Entry 5IPL (X-ray diffraction, 3.60 A resolution); this record covers chains A and C of the 9 polymer chains in the assembly.

[Chain A]
Molecule: DNA-directed RNA polymerase subunit alpha
From: Escherichia coli
Notes: EC 2.7.7.6
Reference sequence: P0A7Z4 (RPOA_ECOLI); residues 1-235 here = UniProt positions 1-235
Chain sequence (242 residues; numbered -6 to 235; the number before each row is that of its first residue; numbers below 1 keep their minus sign (Ala-6 is residue -6)):
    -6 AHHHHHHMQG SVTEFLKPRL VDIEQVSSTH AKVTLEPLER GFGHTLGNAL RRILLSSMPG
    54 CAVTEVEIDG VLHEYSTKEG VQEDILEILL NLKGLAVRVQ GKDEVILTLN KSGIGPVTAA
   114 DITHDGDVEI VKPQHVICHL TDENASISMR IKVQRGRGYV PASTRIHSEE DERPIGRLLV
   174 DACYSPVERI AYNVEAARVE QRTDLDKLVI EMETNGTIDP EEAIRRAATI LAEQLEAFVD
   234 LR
Unresolved in the structure: -6 to 5
Construct notes: expression tag (-6 to 0)
Swiss-Prot annotation at these positions:
  - region: Glu162 to Glu165 (Required for interaction with Crp at class II promoters)
  - mutagenesis: Arg45 (R45C: In rpoA112; temperature-sensitive, blocks RNA polymerase assembly), Glu162 to Glu165 (5-fold decrease in CRP-class II promoter-dependent transcription), Glu165 (E165K: 5-fold decrease in CRP-class II promoter-dependent transcription), Arg191 (R191C: In rpoA101; temperature-sensitive)

[Chain C]
Molecule: DNA-directed RNA polymerase subunit beta
From: Escherichia coli
Notes: EC 2.7.7.6
Reference sequence: P0A8V2 (RPOB_ECOLI); residues 1-1342 here = UniProt positions 1-1342
Chain sequence (1342 residues; numbered 1 to 1342; the number before each row is that of its first residue):
     1 MVYSYTEKKR IRKDFGKRPQ VLDVPYLLSI QLDSFQKFIE QDPEGQYGLE AAFRSVFPIQ
    61 SYSGNSELQY VSYRLGEPVF DVQECQIRGV TYSAPLRVKL RLVIYEREAP EGTVKDIKEQ
   121 EVYMGEIPLM TDNGTFVING TERVIVSQLH RSPGVFFDSD KGKTHSSGKV LYNARIIPYR
   181 GSWLDFEFDP KDNLFVRIDR RRKLPATIIL RALNYTTEQI LDLFFEKVIF EIRDNKLQME
   241 LVPERLRGET ASFDIEANGK VYVEKGRRIT ARHIRQLEKD DVKLIEVPVE YIAGKVVAKD
   301 YIDESTGELI CAANMELSLD LLAKLSQSGH KRIETLFTND LDHGPYISET LRVDPTNDRL
   361 SALVEIYRMM RPGEPPTREA AESLFENLFF SEDRYDLSAV GRMKFNRSLL REEIEGSGIL
   421 SKDDIIDVMK KLIDIRNGKG EVDDIDHLGN RRIRSVGEMA ENQFRVGLVR VERAVKERLS
   481 LGDLDTLMPQ DMINAKPISA AVKEFFGSSQ LSQFMDQNNP LSEITHKRRI SALGPGGLTR
   541 ERAGFEVRDV HPTHYGRVCP IETPEGPNIG LINSLSVYAQ TNEYGFLETP YRKVTDGVVT
   601 DEIHYLSAIE EGNYVIAQAN SNLDEEGHFV EDLVTCRSKG ESSLFSRDQV DYMDVSTQQV
   661 VSVGASLIPF LEHDDANRAL MGANMQRQAV PTLRADKPLV GTGMERAVAV DSGVTAVAKR
   721 GGVVQYVDAS RIVIKVNEDE MYPGEAGIDI YNLTKYTRSN QNTCINQMPC VSLGEPVERG
   781 DVLADGPSTD LGELALGQNM RVAFMPWNGY NFEDSILVSE RVVQEDRFTT IHIQELACVS
   841 RDTKLGPEEI TADIPNVGEA ALSKLDESGI VYIGAEVTGG DILVGKVTPK GETQLTPEEK
   901 LLRAIFGEKA SDVKDSSLRV PNGVSGTVID VQVFTRDGVE KDKRALEIEE MQLKQAKKDL
   961 SEELQILEAG LFSRIRAVLV AGGVEAEKLD KLPRDRWLEL GLTDEEKQNQ LEQLAEQYDE
  1021 LKHEFEKKLE AKRRKITQGD DLAPGVLKIV KVYLAVKRRI QPGDKMAGRH GNKGVISKIN
  1081 PIEDMPYDEN GTPVDIVLNP LGVPSRMNIG QILETHLGMA AKGIGDKINA MLKQQQEVAK
  1141 LREFIQRAYD LGADVRQKVD LSTFSDEEVM RLAENLRKGM PIATPVFDGA KEAEIKELLK
  1201 LGDLPTSGQI RLYDGRTGEQ FERPVTVGYM YMLKLNHLVD DKMHARSTGS YSLVTQQPLG
  1261 GKAQFGGQRF GEMEVWALEA YGAAYTLQEM LTVKSDDVNG RTKMYKNIVD GNHQMEPGMP
  1321 ESFNVLLKEI RSLGINIELE DE
Unresolved in the structure: 1-2
Ion coordination: Mg2+: Glu813 (together with diphosphate) (shared with 1 residue of chain D)
Swiss-Prot annotation at these positions:
  - modified residue (N6-acetyllysine): Lys1022, Lys1200
  - mutagenesis: Ile561 (I561S: Resistant to antibiotics salinamide A and B), Ile569 (I569S: Resistant to antibiotics salinamide A and B), Ala665 (A665E: Resistant to antibiotics salinamide A and B), Asp675 (D675A/G: Resistant to antibiotics salinamide A and B), Asn677 (N677H/K: Resistant to antibiotics salinamide A and B), Leu680 (L680M: Resistant to antibiotics salinamide A and B), Glu813 (E813K: Disrupts the enzyme's active center)
Reported in the primary citation:
  - binding site for diphosphate: Arg1106

[Chain A / chain C interface]
Residue-residue contacts (64):
  His37(A) - Gly1218(C)
  Asn41(A) - Tyr1087(C)
  Asn41(A) - Gly1215(C)  hydrogen bond (side chain-backbone)
  Asn41(A) - Arg1216(C)  hydrogen bond (side chain-backbone)
  Asn41(A) - Thr1217(C)  hydrogen bond (side chain-backbone)
  Asn41(A) - Gly1218(C)
  Arg44(A) - Glu1083(C)  hydrogen bond (side chain-backbone)
  Arg44(A) - Tyr1087(C)
  Arg44(A) - Gly1215(C)  hydrogen bond (side chain-backbone)
  Arg45(A) - Glu1083(C)  hydrogen bond (side chain-backbone)
  Arg45(A) - Asp1084(C)  salt bridge
  Arg45(A) - Gly1215(C)  hydrogen bond (side chain-backbone)
  Arg45(A) - Arg1216(C)
  Ser49(A) - Glu1083(C)
  Leu65(A) - Ile873(C)
  His66(A) - Ile873(C)
  His66(A) - Gly874(C)
  His66(A) - Thr927(C)
  His66(A) - Ile929(C)  hydrogen bond (side chain-backbone)
  Tyr68(A) - Tyr756(C)
  Tyr68(A) - Ile929(C)  hydrophobic
  Tyr68(A) - Ala1055(C)  hydrophobic
  Tyr68(A) - Lys1057(C)
  Thr70(A) - Ala729(C)
  Lys71(A) - Asp728(C)
  Glu72(A) - Tyr726(C)  hydrogen bond
  Glu72(A) - Lys958(C)
  Gly73(A) - Tyr726(C)
  Gly73(A) - Asp728(C)  hydrogen bond (backbone-side chain)
  Val74(A) - Asp728(C)  hydrogen bond (backbone-side chain)
  Val74(A) - Ala729(C)  hydrogen bond (backbone-backbone)
  Gln75(A) - Val727(C)
  Gln75(A) - Ala729(C)  hydrogen bond (backbone-backbone)
  Gln75(A) - Val771(C)
  Gln75(A) - Leu773(C)
  Asp77(A) - Ala729(C)
  Asp77(A) - Lys755(C)  salt bridge
  Asp77(A) - Tyr756(C)
  Asp77(A) - Asn766(C)  hydrogen bond
  Leu79(A) - Tyr756(C)
  Leu83(A) - Arg694(C)
  Lys86(A) - Asp826(C)  salt bridge
  Thr134(A) - Tyr726(C)  hydrogen bond
  Thr134(A) - Val727(C)  hydrogen bond (side chain-backbone)
  Thr134(A) - Leu773(C)
  Asp135(A) - Tyr726(C)
  Tyr152(A) - Gln824(C)
  Tyr152(A) - Asp826(C)  hydrogen bond
  Tyr152(A) - Arg1059(C)  hydrogen bond
  Pro154(A) - Arg1059(C)
  Ser156(A) - Arg1059(C)  hydrogen bond
  Ile159(A) - Glu876(C)
  Glu165(A) - Lys864(C)
  Ile168(A) - Ile873(C)
  Asp174(A) - Asp826(C)
  Asp174(A) - Lys1057(C)  salt bridge
  Glu181(A) - Arg821(C)
  Arg182(A) - Asn1090(C)  hydrogen bond (side chain-backbone)
  Arg182(A) - Thr1092(C)
  Ile183(A) - Gly1091(C)
  Ala184(A) - Asn1090(C)
  Ala184(A) - Gly1091(C)
  Tyr185(A) - Tyr1087(C)
  Tyr185(A) - Gly1218(C)
Also at the interface, not in a pair above, chain A (37 interface residues in all): Leu48, Glu76, Glu80, Arg166, Asn186
Also at the interface, not in a pair above, chain C (47 interface residues in all): Ser730, Met768, Pro769, Ser772, Val823, Ile831, Ser863, Tyr872, Ala875, Val928, Val1056, Ile1082, Glu1089, Asp1214

[Summary]
37 residues of chain A and 47 residues of chain C are in contact; the contacts include 20 hydrogen bonds and 4
salt bridges. Among the polar pairs are Arg45(A)-Asp1084(C), Asp77(A)-Lys755(C) and Lys86(A)-Asp826(C).
UniProt lists 6 mutagenesis sites on chain A; 7 mutagenesis sites on chain C. The paper reports a binding site
for diphosphate at Arg1106(C).
Chain A is DNA-directed RNA polymerase subunit alpha and chain C is DNA-directed RNA polymerase subunit beta,
both from Escherichia coli; the structure, SigmaS-transcription initiation complex with 4-nt nascent RNA, was
determined by X-ray diffraction, deposited together with 5IPM and 5IPN.
